4AQ5 - chains A and B of the 5 polymer chains in the assembly; structure by electron microscopy, 6.20 A resolution (low resolution: residue-level contacts below are approximate; hydrogen-bond / salt-bridge calls are withheld).

# Chain A
Protein: Acetylcholine receptor subunit alpha
From: Torpedo marmorata
Reference sequence: P02711 (ACHA_TORMA); residues -23 to 437 here correspond to UniProt positions 1-461 (UniProt number = residue number + 24)
Chain sequence (461 residues; each row starts with the number of its first residue; numbers below 1 keep their minus sign (Met-23 is residue -23)):
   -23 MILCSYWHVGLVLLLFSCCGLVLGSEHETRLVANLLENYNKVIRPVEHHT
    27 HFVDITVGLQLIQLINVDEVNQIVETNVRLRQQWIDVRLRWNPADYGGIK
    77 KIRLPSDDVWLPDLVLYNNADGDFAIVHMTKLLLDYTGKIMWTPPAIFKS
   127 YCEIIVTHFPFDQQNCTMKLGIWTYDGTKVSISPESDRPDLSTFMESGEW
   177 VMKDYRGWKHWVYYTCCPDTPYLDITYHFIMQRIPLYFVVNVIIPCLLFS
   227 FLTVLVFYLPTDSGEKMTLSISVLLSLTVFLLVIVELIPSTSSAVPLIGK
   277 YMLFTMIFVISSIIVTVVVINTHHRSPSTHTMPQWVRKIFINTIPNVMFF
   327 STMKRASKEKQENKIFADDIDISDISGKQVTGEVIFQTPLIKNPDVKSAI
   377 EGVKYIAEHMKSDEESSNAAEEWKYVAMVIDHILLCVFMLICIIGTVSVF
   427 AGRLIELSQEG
Not modelled in the structure: -23 to 0, 307-373
Disulfide bonds: Cys128-Cys142, Cys192-Cys193
Swiss-Prot annotation at these positions:
  - glycosylation: Asn141 (N-linked (GlcNAc...) asparagine)
What the authors report for this chain:
  - disease-associated variants - V285I: decreased signaling (citing earlier work)

# Chain B
Protein: Acetylcholine receptor beta subunit
From: Torpedo marmorata
Reference sequence: Q6S3I0 (Q6S3I0_TORMA); residues -23 to 469 here correspond to UniProt positions 1-493 (UniProt number = residue number + 24)
Chain sequence (493 residues; each row starts with the number of its first residue; numbers below 1 keep their minus sign (Met-23 is residue -23)):
   -23 MEDVRRMALGLVVMMALALSGVGASVMEDTLLSVLFENYNPKVRPSQTVG
    27 DKVTVRVGLTLTSLLILNEKNEEMTTSVFLNLAWTDYRLQWDPAAYEGIK
    77 DLSIPSDDVWQPDIVLMNNNDGSFEITLHVNVLVQHTGAVSWHPSAIYRS
   127 SCTIKVMYFPFDWQNCTMVFKSYTYDTSEVILQHALDAKGEREVKEIMIN
   177 QDAFTENGQWSIEHKPSRKNWRSDDPSYEDVTFYLIIQRKPLFYIVYTIV
   227 PCILISILAILVFYLPPDAGEKMSLSISALLALTVFLLLLADKVPETSLS
   277 VPIIISYLMFIMILVAFSVILSVVVLNLHHRSPNTHTMPNWIRQIFIETL
   327 PPFLWIQRPVTTPSPDSKPTIISRANDEYFIRKPAGDFVCPVDNARVAVQ
   377 PERLFSEMKWHLNGLTQPVTLPQDLKEAVEAIKYIAEQLESASEFDDLKK
   427 DWQYVAMVADRLFLYIFITMCSIGTFSIFLDASHNVPPDNPFA
Not modelled in the structure: -23 to 0, 165-173, 313-402
Disulfide bonds: Cys128-Cys142

# How chain A and chain B interact
Pairs across the interface - 36 pairs, chain A then chain B:
  Ile75(A) with Arg20(B)
  Arg79(A) with Tyr151(B); Glu155(B)
  Thr106(A) with Thr150(B)
  Lys107(A) with Thr150(B); Tyr151(B)
  Pro121(A) with Tyr149(B)
  Phe227(A) with Val299(B)
  Tyr234(A) with His306(B)
  Leu235(A) with His306(B)
  Asp238(A) with His306(B); Ser308(B); Pro309(B); His312(B)
  Ser239(A) with His306(B); Thr311(B); His312(B)
  Lys242(A) with Met249(B); His312(B)
  Leu245(A) with Met249(B); Ser250(B); Ile253(B)
  Ser248(A) with Ile253(B); Leu257(B)
  Val249(A) with Leu257(B)
  Ser252(A) with Leu257(B)
  Phe256(A) with Leu257(B); Val261(B); Leu264(B)
  Val259(A) with Asp268(B)
  Leu263(A) with Asp268(B)
  Glu377(A) with Ala404(B)
  Lys380(A) with Ile408(B)
  Glu384(A) with Ile408(B); Ile411(B)
  Lys387(A) with Leu415(B)
Also at the interface, not in a pair above, chain A (27 interface residues in all): Val8, Asn53, Ile102, Asn217, Leu231
Also at the interface, not in a pair above, chain B (30 interface residues in all): Lys18, Leu251, Thr260, Met288, Leu302, Asn303, Asn310, Val405

# Overview
The interface between chain A and chain B involves 27 residues on one side and 30 on the other. From the
paper: V285I of chain A reduces signaling.
Chain A is Acetylcholine receptor subunit alpha and chain B is Acetylcholine receptor beta subunit, both from
Torpedo marmorata; the structure, Gating movement in acetylcholine receptor analysed by time-resolved electron
cryo-microscopy (closed class), was determined by electron microscopy together with 4AQ9 from the same study.
